PDB entry 6V2K | X-ray diffraction, 2.60 A resolution | chains C and J of the 10 polymer chains in the assembly

== Chain C ==
Name: Histone H2A
From: Homo sapiens
UniProt: Q08AJ9 (Q08AJ9_HUMAN); residues 0-129 here correspond to UniProt positions 1-130 (UniProt number = residue number + 1)
Sequence (133 residues; numbered -3 to 129; the number before each row is that of its first residue; numbers below 1 keep their minus sign (Gly-3 is residue -3)):
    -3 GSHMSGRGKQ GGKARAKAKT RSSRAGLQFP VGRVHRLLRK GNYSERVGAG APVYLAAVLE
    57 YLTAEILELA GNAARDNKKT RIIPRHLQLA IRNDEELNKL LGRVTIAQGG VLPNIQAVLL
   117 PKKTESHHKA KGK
Not modelled in the structure: -3 to 10, 119-129
Construct notes: expression tag (-3 to -1)

== Chain J ==
Molecule: 146-nt DNA strand
From: Homo sapiens
Sequence (146 nucleotides; row label = number of the first residue in the row):
   147 ATCAATATCC ACCTGCAGAT TCTACCAAAA GTGTATTTGG AAACTGCTCC ATCAAAAGGC
   207 ATGTTCAGCT GAATTCAGCT GAACATGCCT TTTGATGGAG CAGTTTCCAA ATACACTTTT
   267 GGTAGAATCT GCAGGTGGAT ATTGAT
Bound ions: Mn2+ site 1: DG185, DG186; Mn2+ site 2 near DG217 (its only coordinating residue here); Mn2+ site 3 near DG267 (its only coordinating residue here); Mn2+ site 4 near DG280 (its only coordinating residue here)

== Interface between chain C and chain J ==
Pairs across the interface (14):
  Thr16(C) - DG267(J)  sugar contact
  Arg29(C) - DG268(J)  hydrogen bond to the phosphate
  Arg29(C) - DT269(J)  salt bridge to the phosphate
  Arg42(C) - DT258(J)  hydrogen bond to the sugar
  Arg42(C) - DA259(J)  phosphate contact
  Val43(C) - DT258(J)  sugar contact
  Val43(C) - DA259(J)  hydrogen bond to the phosphate
  Gly44(C) - DT258(J)  phosphate contact
  Ala45(C) - DT258(J)  hydrogen bond to the phosphate
  Lys75(C) - DC278(J)  phosphate contact
  Lys75(C) - DA279(J)  salt bridge to the phosphate
  Thr76(C) - DG277(J)  sugar contact
  Thr76(C) - DC278(J)  hydrogen bond to the phosphate
  Arg77(C) - DC278(J)  hydrogen bond to the phosphate
Other interface residues (no listed pair), chain C (15 interface residues in all): Lys13, Ala14, Pro26, His31, Glu41, Lys74
Other interface residues (no listed pair), chain J (10 interface residues in all): DA257, DT266

== Summary ==
15 residues of chain C face 10 of chain J across their interface; the contacts include 6 hydrogen bonds and 2
salt bridges. Polar pairs include Arg42(C)-DT258(J), Arg29(C)-DG268(J) and Val43(C)-DA259(J). DG185(J) and
DG186(J) form the Mn2+ site 1.
Chain C is Histone H2A and chain J is a 146-nt DNA strand, both from Homo sapiens; the structure, The
nucleosome structure after H2A-H2B exchange, was determined by X-ray diffraction.
